Entry 3FPE (X-ray diffraction, 1.70 A resolution); this record covers chains A and B.

# Chain A (and B)
Name: Putative uncharacterized protein
Organism: Methanothermobacter thermautotrophicus
Notes: chain B of this document is another copy of the same molecule, construct and numbering; everything in this record applies to it too
UniProt: O26771 (O26771_METTH); numbering as in UniProt (aligned over 1-266)
Sequence (298 residues; each row starts with the number of its first residue):
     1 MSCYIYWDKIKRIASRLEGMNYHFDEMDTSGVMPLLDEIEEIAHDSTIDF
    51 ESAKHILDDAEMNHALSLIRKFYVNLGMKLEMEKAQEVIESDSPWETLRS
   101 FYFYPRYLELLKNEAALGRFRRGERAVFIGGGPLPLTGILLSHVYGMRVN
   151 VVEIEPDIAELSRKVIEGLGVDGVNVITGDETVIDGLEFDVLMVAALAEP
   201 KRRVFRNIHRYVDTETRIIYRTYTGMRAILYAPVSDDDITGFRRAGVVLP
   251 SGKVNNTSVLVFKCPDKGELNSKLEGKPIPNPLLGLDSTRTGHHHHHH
Not modelled in the structure: 1, 266-298
Construct notes: expression tag (267-298)
Ligand contacts: thermonicotianamine (TNA; N-[(3S)-3-{[(3S)-3-amino-3-carboxypropyl]amino}-3-carboxypropyl]-L-glutamic acid): Tyr73, Glu81, Phe103, Arg106, Tyr107, Leu110, Phe128, Gly130, Gly131, Leu134, Pro135, Leu136, Thr137, Ala195, Ala196, Leu197, Arg221, Tyr223, Lys253, Val254, Asn255, Asn256
Reported in the primary citation:
  - self-association interface (contacts with another copy of this molecule); pairs are residue here / residue on that copy: Cys3-Cys264 (disulfide)
  - binding site for thermonicotianamine: Tyr73, Glu81, Tyr107, Leu110, Gly131 to Thr137, Ala196, Arg221, Asn255, Asn256
  - catalytic residues: Glu81, Tyr107 (proposed by the authors, not directly observed)
  - mutagenesis - E81Q, Y107F: decreased catalytic activity
  - mutagenesis - E81Q/Y107F: abolished catalytic activity

# How chain A and chain B interact
Contacting residue pairs (27):
  Ser2(A) with Gly241(B); Phe242(B), hydrogen bond (side chain-backbone); Arg243(B); Cys264(B)
  Cys3(A) with Arg243(B); Cys264(B), disulfide; Pro265(B), hydrophobic
  Tyr4(A) with Arg243(B); Arg244(B), hydrogen bond (side chain-backbone)
  Asp49(A) with Arg244(B), salt bridge
  Glu51(A) with Arg244(B)
  Ser52(A) with Arg244(B)
  His55(A) with Asp236(B), salt bridge
  Asp236(A) with His55(B), salt bridge
  Phe242(A) with Ser2(B), hydrogen bond (backbone-side chain)
  Arg243(A) with Ser2(B); Cys3(B); Tyr4(B)
  Arg244(A) with Tyr4(B), hydrogen bond (backbone-side chain); Asp49(B), salt bridge; Glu51(B); Ser52(B), hydrogen bond; His55(B)
  Val247(A) with Asp49(B)
  Cys264(A) with Ser2(B); Cys3(B), disulfide
  Pro265(A) with Cys3(B), hydrophobic
Also at the interface, not in a pair above, chain A (16 interface residues in all): Ile239, Gly241
Also at the interface, not in a pair above, chain B (16 interface residues in all): Lys54, Val247
Disulfides between the chains: Cys3(A)-Cys264(B), Cys264(A)-Cys3(B)

# In short
Chain A and chain B each contribute 16 residues to their interface, with 2 disulfide bonds, 5 hydrogen bonds
and 4 salt bridges. Among the polar pairs are Asp49(A)-Arg244(B), His55(A)-Asp236(B) and Ser2(A)-Phe242(B).
Chain A binds thermonicotianamine. From the paper: catalytic residues Glu81(A) and Tyr107(A); E81Q and Y107F
of chain A reduce catalytic activity.
Both chains are Putative uncharacterized protein (Methanothermobacter thermautotrophicus). Entry 3FPE (Crystal
Structure of MtNAS in complex with thermonicotianamine) was determined by X-ray diffraction together with
3FPF, 3FPG, 3FPH and 3FPJ from the same study.
